Entry 3KXV (X-ray diffraction, 2.00 A resolution); this record covers chain A.

# Chain A
Name: Complement factor H
From: Homo sapiens
Notes: fragment: Sushi domains 19-20
UniProt: P08603 (CFAH_HUMAN); residue numbers follow UniProt; this construct covers 1103-1231
Chain sequence (133 residues; each row starts with the number of its first residue):
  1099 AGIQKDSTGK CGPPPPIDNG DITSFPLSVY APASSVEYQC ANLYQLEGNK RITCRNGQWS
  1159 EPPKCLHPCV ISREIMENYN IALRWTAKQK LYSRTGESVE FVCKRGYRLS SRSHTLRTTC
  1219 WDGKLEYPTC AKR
Disordered / not traced: 1099-1105, 1231
Differences from the reference sequence: expression tag (1099-1102); engineered mutation A1139 (Gln in P08603)
Disulfides: C1109-C1152, C1138-C1163, C1167-C1218, C1201-C1228

# In short
Chain A is Complement factor H (Homo sapiens); the structure, Structure of complement Factor H variant Q1139A,
was determined by X-ray diffraction, deposited together with 3KZJ.
